PDB entry 8PFU | X-ray diffraction, 1.18 A resolution | chain A

Chain A:
Protein: Lysozyme C
Organism: Gallus gallus
Notes: EC 3.2.1.17
Reference sequence: P00698 (LYSC_CHICK); residues 1-129 here correspond to UniProt positions 19-147 (UniProt number = residue number + 18)
Sequence (129 residues; numbered 1 to 129; the number before each row is that of its first residue):
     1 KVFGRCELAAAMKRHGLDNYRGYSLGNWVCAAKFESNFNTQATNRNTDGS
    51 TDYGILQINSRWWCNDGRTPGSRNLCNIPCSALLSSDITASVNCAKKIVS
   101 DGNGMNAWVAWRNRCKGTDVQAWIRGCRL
UniProt features mapped onto this chain:
  - active site: Glu-35, Asp-52
  - binding site (substrate): Asp-101
Disulfides: Cys-6/Cys-127, Cys-30/Cys-115, Cys-64/Cys-80, Cys-76/Cys-94
Metal / ion sites: Na+: Ser-60, Cys-64, Ser-72, Arg-73 (together with nitrate ion); Ru ion site 1 near Asp-101 (its only coordinating residue here); Ru ion site 2 near Asn-103 (its only coordinating residue here); Ru ion site 3: Leu-129 (together with carbonate ion)

Overview:
Ser-60, Cys-64, Ser-72 and Arg-73 form the Na+ site. UniProt lists active-site residues Glu-35 and Asp-52 and
substrate-binding residue Asp-101.
Chain A is Lysozyme C (Gallus gallus); the structure, X-ray structure of the adduct formed upon reaction of
Lysozyme with K3[Ru2(CO3)4] in condition A, was determined by X-ray diffraction (same publication as 8PFT,
8PFV, 8PFW, 8PFX and 8PFY).
